1FNJ - chain A; structure by X-ray diffraction, 1.90 A resolution.

Chain A:
Molecule: Protein (chorismate mutase)
Source organism: Bacillus subtilis
Notes: EC 5.4.99.5
UniProtKB: P19080 (CHMU_BACSU); residue numbers follow UniProt; this construct covers 1-127
Sequence (127 residues; each row starts with the number of its first residue):
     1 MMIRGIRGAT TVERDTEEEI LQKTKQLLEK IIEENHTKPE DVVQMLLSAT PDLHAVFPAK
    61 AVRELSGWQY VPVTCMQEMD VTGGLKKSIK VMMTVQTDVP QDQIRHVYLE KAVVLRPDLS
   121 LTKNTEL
Disordered / not traced: 1, 117-127
Modified positions: Cys75 (s-hydroxycysteine; CSO)
Differences from the reference sequence: modified residue (75); engineered mutation Ser88 (Cys in P19080), Lys90 (Arg in P19080)

Summary:
Chain A is Protein (chorismate mutase) (Bacillus subtilis); the structure, Crystal structure analysis of
chorismate mutase mutant C88S/R90K, was determined by X-ray diffraction together with 1FNK from the same
study.
